PDB entry 3NZJ | X-ray diffraction, 2.40 A resolution | chains O and P of the 30 polymer chains in the assembly

== Chain O ==
Protein: Proteasome component Y7
From: Saccharomyces cerevisiae
Notes: EC 3.4.25.1
UniProtKB: P23639 (PSA2_YEAST); the construct lacks a stretch of the UniProt sequence and is renumbered around it, so the offset changes along the chain: 4-102 = UniProt 1-99; 103-147 = UniProt 101-145; 148-200 = UniProt 147-199; 202-209 = UniProt 200-207; 2 more segments
Chain sequence (250 residues; numbered 4 to 236 plus 18 insertion-coded residues; 1 number in that range is skipped by the numbering (no residue carries it; nothing is unmodelled there); the number before each row is that of its first residue; a row labelled like 21A-21B holds insertion residues (21A, then the next letters in order)):
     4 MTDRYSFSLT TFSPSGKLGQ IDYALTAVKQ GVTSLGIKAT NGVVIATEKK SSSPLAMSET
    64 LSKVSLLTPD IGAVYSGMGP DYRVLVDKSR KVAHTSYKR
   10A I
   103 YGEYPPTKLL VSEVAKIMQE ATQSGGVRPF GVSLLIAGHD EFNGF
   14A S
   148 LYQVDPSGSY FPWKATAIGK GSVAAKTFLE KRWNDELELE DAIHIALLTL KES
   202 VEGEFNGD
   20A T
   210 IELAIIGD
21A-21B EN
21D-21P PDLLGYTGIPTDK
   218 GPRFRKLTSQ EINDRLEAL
UniProt features mapped onto this chain:
  - cross-link: Lys110 (Glycyl lysine isopeptide (Lys-Gly) (interchain with G-Cter in ubiquitin))

== Chain P ==
Protein: Proteasome component Y13
From: Saccharomyces cerevisiae
Notes: EC 3.4.25.1
UniProtKB: P23638 (PSA4_YEAST); the construct lacks a stretch of the UniProt sequence and is renumbered around it, so the offset changes along the chain: 3-63 = UniProt 1-61; 64-144 = UniProt 63-143; 145-200 = UniProt 145-200; 202-204 = UniProt 201-203; 2 more segments
Chain sequence (258 residues; numbered 3 to 252 plus 9 insertion-coded residues; 1 number in that range is skipped by the numbering (no residue carries it; nothing is unmodelled there); the number before each row is that of its first residue; a row labelled like 20A-20B holds insertion residues (20A, then the next letters in order)):
     3 MGSRRYDSRT TIFSPEGRLY QVEYALESIS HAGTAIGIMA SDGIVLAAER KVTSTLLEQD
    63 T
   63A S
    64 TEKLYKLNDK IAVAVAGLTA DAEILINTAR IHAQNYLKTY NEDIPVEILV RRLSDIKQGY
   124 TQHGGLRPFG VSFIYAGYDD R
   14A Y
   145 GYQLYTSNPS GNYTGWKAIS VGANTSAAQT LLQMDYKDDM KVDDAIELAL KTLSKT
   202 TDS
20A-20B SA
   205 LTYDRLEFAT IR
21A-21B KG
   217 AN
21C-21D DG
   219 E
   21E V
   220 YQKIFKPQEI KDILVKTGIT KKDEDEEADE DMK
Unresolved in the structure: 3, 240-252
UniProt features mapped onto this chain:
  - cross-link (Glycyl lysine isopeptide (Lys-Gly)): Lys101 (interchain with G-Cter in ubiquitin), Lys199 (interchain with G-Cter in ubiquitin), Lys225 (interchain with G-Cter in ubiquitin)

== Interface between chain O and chain P ==
Pairs across the interface - 64 pairs, chain O then chain P:
  Arg7(O) - Ser5(P)
  Tyr8(O) - Ser5(P)
  Tyr8(O) - Tyr8(P)
  Ser9(O) - Gly127(P)
  Ser9(O) - Leu129(P)
  Phe10(O) - Ser5(P)
  Phe10(O) - Tyr8(P)
  Phe10(O) - Asp9(P)
  Phe10(O) - Gly128(P)
  Ser11(O) - Gly128(P)  hydrogen bond (backbone-backbone)
  Ser11(O) - Leu129(P)
  Ser11(O) - Arg130(P)  hydrogen bond (side chain-backbone)
  Thr13(O) - Arg130(P)
  Thr14(O) - Ser10(P)
  Thr14(O) - Thr12(P)
  Thr14(O) - Gln23(P)
  Phe15(O) - Gln23(P)
  Phe15(O) - Tyr26(P)
  Phe15(O) - Ala27(P)  hydrophobic
  Phe15(O) - Ser30(P)
  Phe15(O) - Arg130(P)
  Phe15(O) - Pro131(P)
  Phe15(O) - Gly133(P)
  Ser16(O) - Tyr26(P)
  Pro17(O) - Tyr26(P)
  Pro17(O) - Glu29(P)
  Ser18(O) - Glu29(P)
  Gly19(O) - Tyr26(P)
  Gly19(O) - Glu29(P)
  Gly19(O) - Ser30(P)  hydrogen bond (backbone-side chain)
  Lys41(O) - Glu60(P)  salt bridge
  Ser114(O) - Glu86(P)
  Lys118(O) - Ile87(P)
  Gln121(O) - Ala83(P)
  Gln121(O) - Asp84(P)  hydrogen bond
  Gln121(O) - Ile87(P)
  Gln121(O) - Arg130(P)
  Thr124(O) - Arg130(P)  hydrogen bond (backbone-side chain)
  Gln125(O) - Tyr123(P)
  Gln125(O) - Leu129(P)
  Gln125(O) - Arg130(P)  hydrogen bond (side chain-backbone)
  Gln125(O) - Pro131(P)
  Gln125(O) - Phe132(P)
  Gly127(O) - Leu129(P)
  Tyr149(O) - Thr63(P)
  Ser154(O) - Ala83(P)
  Gly155(O) - Ala83(P)
  Ser156(O) - Thr82(P)
  Ser156(O) - Ala83(P)
  Tyr157(O) - Glu86(P)  hydrogen bond
  Phe158(O) - Leu59(P)  hydrophobic
  Pro159(O) - Leu59(P)
  Pro159(O) - Glu60(P)  hydrogen bond (backbone-backbone)
  Pro159(O) - Ser63A(P)
  Trp160(O) - Ser56(P)
  Trp160(O) - Leu58(P)
  Trp160(O) - Leu59(P)
  Lys161(O) - Thr57(P)  hydrogen bond (side chain-backbone)
  Lys161(O) - Leu58(P)  hydrogen bond (backbone-backbone)
  Lys161(O) - Leu59(P)
  Lys161(O) - Glu60(P)
  Ala162(O) - Leu58(P)
  Glu177(O) - Thr57(P)  hydrogen bond
  Glu177(O) - Leu58(P)
Other interface residues (no listed pair), chain O (35 interface residues in all): Leu21, Ser126, Lys173, Leu176, Trp180
Other interface residues (no listed pair), chain P (32 interface residues in all): His33, Leu81

== Summary ==
Chain O and chain P form an interface of 35 and 32 residues respectively, with 11 hydrogen bonds and 1 salt
bridge. Polar contacts include Lys41(O)-Glu60(P), Ser11(O)-Arg130(P) and Gly19(O)-Ser30(P).
Chain O is Proteasome component Y7 and chain P is Proteasome component Y13, both from Saccharomyces
cerevisiae; the structure, Crystal structure of yeast 20S proteasome in complex with ligand 2a, was determined
by X-ray diffraction, deposited together with 3NZW and 3NZX.
